PDB entry 3KRC | X-ray diffraction, 2.30 A resolution | chains B and D of the 4 polymer chains in the assembly

== Chain B ==
Molecule: Geranyl diphosphate synthase small subunit
Organism: Mentha x piperita
Notes: EC 2.5.1.1
UniProtKB: Q9SBR4 (Q9SBR4_MENPI); residues 2-266 here correspond to UniProt positions 49-313 (UniProt number = residue number + 47)
Chain sequence (274 residues; row label = number of the first residue in the row):
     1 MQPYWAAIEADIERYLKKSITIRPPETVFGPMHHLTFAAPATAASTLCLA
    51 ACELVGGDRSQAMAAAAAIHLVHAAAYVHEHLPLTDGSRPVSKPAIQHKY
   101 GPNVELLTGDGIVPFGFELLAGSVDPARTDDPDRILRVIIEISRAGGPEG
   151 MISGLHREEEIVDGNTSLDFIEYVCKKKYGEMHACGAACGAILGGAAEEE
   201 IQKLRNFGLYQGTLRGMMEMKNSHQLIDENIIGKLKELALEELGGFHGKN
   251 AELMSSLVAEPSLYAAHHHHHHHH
Not modelled in the structure: 260-274
Sequence notes: expression tag (1, 267-274)

== Chain D ==
Molecule: Geranyl diphosphate synthase large subunit
Organism: Mentha x piperita
Notes: EC 2.5.1.1
UniProtKB: Q9SBR3 (Q9SBR3_MENPI); residues 2-295 here correspond to UniProt positions 84-377 (UniProt number = residue number + 82)
Chain sequence (295 residues; numbered 1 to 295; the number before each row is that of its first residue):
     1 MFDFDGYMLRKAKSVNKALEAAVQMKEPLKIHESMRYSLLAGGKRVRPML
    51 CIAACELVGGDESTAMPAACAVEMIHTMSLMHDDLPCMDNDDLRRGKPTN
   101 HMAFGESVAVLAGDALLSFAFEHVAAATKGAPPERIVRVLGELAVSIGSE
   151 GLVAGQVVDVCSEGMAEVGLDHLEFIHHHKTAALLQGSVVLGAILGGGKE
   201 EEVAKLRKFANCIGLLFQVVDDILDVTKSSKELGKTAGKDLVADKTTYPK
   251 LIGVEKSKEFADRLNREAQEQLLHFHPHRAAPLIALANYIAYRDN
Not modelled in the structure: 228-245
Sequence notes: expression tag (1)
Residues lining bound ligands: 3-methylbut-3-enyl trihydrogen diphosphate (IPE): Gly-43, Lys-44, Arg-47, Glu-73, His-76, Leu-80, Arg-95, Lys-180, Thr-181, Phe-217, Gln-218, Asp-221, Arg-293
What the authors report for this chain:
  - mutagenesis - D83A/D84A/D89A, R293DEL/D294DEL/N295DEL: abolished catalytic activity

== How chain B and chain D interact ==
Contacting residue pairs (13; chain B residue first):
  Arg-157(B) / Glu-27(D)  salt bridge
  Arg-157(B) / Leu-29(D)
  Ser-167(B) / Glu-33(D)  hydrogen bond
  Asp-169(B) / Met-25(D)
  Asp-169(B) / Arg-36(D)  salt bridge
  Phe-170(B) / Met-25(D)  hydrophobic
  Phe-170(B) / Leu-29(D)  hydrophobic
  Phe-170(B) / Glu-33(D)
  Tyr-173(B) / Met-25(D)
  Tyr-173(B) / Glu-27(D)
  Tyr-173(B) / Leu-29(D)  hydrophobic
  Lys-234(B) / Glu-20(D)  salt bridge
  Glu-237(B) / Lys-17(D)  salt bridge
Other interface residues (no listed pair), chain D (8 interface residues in all): Lys-26

== Overview ==
7 residues of chain B face 8 of chain D across their interface; the contacts include 1 hydrogen bond and 4
salt bridges. Polar contacts include Arg-157(B)/Glu-27(D), Asp-169(B)/Arg-36(D) and Lys-234(B)/Glu-20(D).
Chain D binds 3-methylbut-3-enyl trihydrogen diphosphate. From the paper: D83A/D84A/D89A and
R293DEL/D294DEL/N295DEL of chain D abolish catalytic activity.
Here chain B is Geranyl diphosphate synthase small subunit and chain D is Geranyl diphosphate synthase large
subunit, both from Mentha x piperita. Entry 3KRC (Mint heterotetrameric geranyl pyrophosphate synthase in
complex with IPP) was determined by X-ray diffraction (same publication as 3KRA, 3KRF, 3KRO and 3KRP).
